PDB entry 7UDS | electron microscopy, 3.10 A resolution | chains C and c of the 12 polymer chains in the assembly

[Chain C]
Molecule: Glycoprotein G1
From: Lassa mammarenavirus
UniProtKB: Q9IMJ0 (Q9IMJ0_9VIRU); residues 1-258 here = UniProt positions 1-258
Amino-acid sequence (258 residues; numbered 1 to 258; the number before each row is that of its first residue):
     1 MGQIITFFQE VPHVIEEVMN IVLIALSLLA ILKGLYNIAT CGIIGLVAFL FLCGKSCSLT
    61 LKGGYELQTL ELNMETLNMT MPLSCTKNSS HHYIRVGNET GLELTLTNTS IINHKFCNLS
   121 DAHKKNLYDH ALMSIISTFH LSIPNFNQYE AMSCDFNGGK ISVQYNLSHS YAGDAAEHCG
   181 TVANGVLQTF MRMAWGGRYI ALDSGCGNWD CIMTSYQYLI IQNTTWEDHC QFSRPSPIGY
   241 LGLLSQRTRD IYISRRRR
Disordered / not traced: 1-65, 143-152, 168-181, 196-213, 245-258
Differences from the reference sequence: engineered mutation Cys206 (Lys in Q9IMJ0), Arg257 (Leu in Q9IMJ0), Arg258 (Leu in Q9IMJ0)
Disulfides: Cys85-Cys230, Cys117-Cys154
Glycans and other covalent adducts: glycan linked to Asn78, Asn98; N-acetylglucosamine (NAG) linked to Asn88, Asn108, Asn118, Asn166, Asn223
What the authors report for this chain:
  - mutagenesis - R95M: increased binding to 36.1F
  - mutagenesis - R95M: unchanged binding to 25.10C
  - mutagenesis - R198S: unchanged binding to GPC-B MAb

[Chain c]
Molecule: Glycoprotein G2
From: Lassa mammarenavirus
UniProtKB: Q9IMJ0 (Q9IMJ0_9VIRU); numbering as in UniProt (aligned over 259-418)
Amino-acid sequence (206 residues; numbered 259 to 464; the number before each row is that of its first residue):
   259 GTFTWTLSDS EGNETPGGYC LTRWMLIEAE LKCFGNTAVA KCNEKHDEEF CDMLRLFDFN
   319 KQAIRRLKAP AQMSIQLINK AVNALINDQL IMKNHLRDIM CIPYCNYSKY WYLNHTSSGR
   379 TSLPKCWLIS NGSYLNETQF SDDIEQQADN MITEMLQKEY LPETGLVDLE VDDDDKAGWS
   439 HPQFEKGGGS GGGSGGGSWS HPQFEK
Disordered / not traced: 259-275, 415-464
Differences from the reference sequence: engineered mutation Pro328 (Glu in Q9IMJ0), Cys359 (Gly in Q9IMJ0); expression tag (419-464)
Disulfides: Cys278-Cys291, Cys300-Cys309, Cys363-Cys384
Glycans and other covalent adducts: N-acetylglucosamine (NAG) linked to Asn372
What the authors report for this chain:
  - mutagenesis - Q397H: increased binding to GPC-B MAbs

[Chain C / chain c interface]
Contacting residue pairs - 66 pairs, chain C then chain c:
  Glu66(C) with Tyr370(c); Leu371(c); Asn372(c), hydrogen bond (backbone-backbone); His373(c); Thr374(c)
  Leu67(C) with Tyr370(c); Ile402(c), hydrophobic
  Gln68(C) with Trp369(c); Tyr370(c), hydrogen bond (backbone-backbone); Asn372(c)
  Thr69(C) with Lys367(c); Tyr368(c); Trp385(c)
  Leu70(C) with Lys290(c); Phe292(c), hydrophobic; Lys367(c); Tyr368(c), hydrogen bond (backbone-backbone); Tyr370(c), hydrophobic
  Glu71(C) with Leu284(c); Ile285(c), hydrogen bond (backbone-backbone); Ser366(c); Lys367(c)
  Leu72(C) with Met283(c); Leu284(c), hydrophobic; Ile285(c); Phe315(c), hydrophobic; Ser366(c), hydrogen bond (backbone-backbone); Tyr368(c), hydrophobic
  Asn73(C) with Trp282(c); Met283(c); Ile285(c)
  Met74(C) with Met311(c), hydrophobic; Tyr365(c)
  Thr76(C) with Trp282(c); Asn318(c), hydrogen bond (backbone-side chain)
  Leu77(C) with Phe315(c), hydrophobic; Asn318(c)
  Met79(C) with Asn318(c)
  Thr80(C) with Phe317(c); Asn318(c), hydrogen bond; Ala321(c); Met331(c), hydrogen bond (backbone-side chain); Ile336(c)
  Met81(C) with Leu314(c), hydrophobic; Met331(c); Ile336(c), hydrophobic
  Pro82(C) with Met331(c)
  Asp129(C) with Gln330(c)
  Ala131(C) with Gln330(c)
  Ser134(C) with Ile333(c)
  Ile135(C) with Ile333(c), hydrophobic
  Met191(C) with Asp356(c)
  Trp195(C) with Ile349(c); Asn352(c); His353(c); Tyr362(c); Cys363(c)
  Arg234(C) with Ile285(c)
  Ile238(C) with Tyr365(c), hydrophobic
  Tyr240(C) with Asn337(c)
  Leu241(C) with Leu314(c), hydrophobic; Val340(c), hydrophobic; Ile344(c), hydrophobic
  Gly242(C) with Ile349(c)
  Leu244(C) with Asn337(c); Val340(c), hydrophobic
Also at the interface, not in a pair above, chain C (30 interface residues in all): Gln188, Arg192, Ser236
Also at the interface, not in a pair above, chain c (43 interface residues in all): Phe308, Ile322, Met350, Asn364, Pro382, Glu395

[In short]
30 residues of chain C face 43 of chain c across their interface, with 8 hydrogen bonds. Among the polar pairs
are Thr76(C)-Asn318(c), Thr80(C)-Asn318(c) and Thr80(C)-Met331(c). Covalently linked N-acetylglucosamine: at
Asn88(C), Asn108(C), Asn118(C), Asn166(C) and Asn223(C). From the paper: R95M of chain C increases binding to
36.1F; Q397H of chain c increases binding to GPC-B MAbs.
Here chain C is Glycoprotein G1 and chain c is Glycoprotein G2, both from Lassa mammarenavirus. Entry 7UDS
(Structure of lineage I (Pinneo) Lassa virus glycoprotein bound to Fab 25.10C) was determined by electron
microscopy.
